6RKD - chains A and F of the 12 polymer chains in the assembly; structure by electron microscopy, 3.20 A resolution.

Chain A:
Molecule: Molybdenum storage protein subunit alpha
From: Azotobacter vinelandii (strain DJ / ATCC BAA-1303)
UniProt: P84308 (MOSA_AZOVD); numbering as in UniProt (aligned over 1-276)
Sequence (276 residues; each row starts with the number of its first residue):
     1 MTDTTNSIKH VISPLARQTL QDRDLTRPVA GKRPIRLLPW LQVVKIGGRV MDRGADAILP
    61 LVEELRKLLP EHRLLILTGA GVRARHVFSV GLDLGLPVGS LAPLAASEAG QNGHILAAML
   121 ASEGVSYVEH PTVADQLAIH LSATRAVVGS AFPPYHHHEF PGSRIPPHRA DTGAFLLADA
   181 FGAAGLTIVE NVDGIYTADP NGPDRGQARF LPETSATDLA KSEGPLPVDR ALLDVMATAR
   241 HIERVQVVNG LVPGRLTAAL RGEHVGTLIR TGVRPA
Disordered / not traced: 1-5
Metal / ion sites: Mg2+: Glu190, Pro227 (together with ATP)
Ligand contacts:
  - 8M0 (bis(mu4-oxo)-tetrakis(mu3-oxo)-hexakis(mu2-oxo)-hexadecaoxo-octamolybdenum (VI)), molecule 1: Pro103, Ala106, Ser107, Gly110, Gln111, His114, Tyr127, Glu129, His130, Pro131, Ser150, Phe152, Pro153, Pro154, His156
  - 8M0, molecule 2: Pro154, Tyr155, His156, His157, His158
  - ATP (adenosine-5'-triphosphate): Lys45, Ile46, Gly47, Gly48, Arg49, Val50, Gly79, Ala80, Gly81, Arg85, Ala170, Glu190, Asn191, Val192, Gly194, Ile195, Tyr196, Ala198, Asp199, Pro200, Asn201, Pro225, Leu226, Pro227
  - J8E (oxidanyl-[[2,2,4,4,4-pentakis($L1-oxidanyl)-1-(oxidanylmolybdenio)-1$l3,3-dioxa-2$l5,4$L5-dimolybdacyclobut-2-yl]oxy]molybdenum): Glu129, Pro131, Thr132, Gln136
  - molybdate ion (MOO): His130, Pro131, Asp135
  - mo(VI)(=o)(oh)2 cluster (OMO): Val128, Thr132, Gln136, Ile139, His140
What the authors report for this chain:
  - conformationally variable residues (order/disorder transition): Asp3 to Arg36

Chain F:
Molecule: Molybdenum storage protein subunit beta
From: Azotobacter vinelandii (strain DJ / ATCC BAA-1303)
UniProt: P84253 (MOSB_AZOVD); residue numbers follow UniProt; this construct covers 1-270
Sequence (270 residues; row label = number of the first residue in the row):
     1 MANSTAELEE LLMQRSLTDP QLQAAAAAAA DFRILPDATV IKIGGQSVID RGRAAVYPLV
    61 DEIVAARKNH KLLIGTGAGT RARHLYSIAA GLGLPAGVLA QLGSSVADQN AAMLGQLLAK
   121 HGIPVVGGAG LSAVPLSLAE VNAVVFSGMP PYKLWMRPAA EGVIPPYRTD AGCFLLAEQF
   181 GCKQMIFVKD EDGLYTANPK TSKDATFIPR ISVDEMKAKG LHDSILEFPV LDLLQSAQHV
   241 REVQVVNGLV PGNLTRALAG EHVGTIITAS
Disordered / not traced: 1-2
Ligand contacts:
  - 8M0 (bis(mu4-oxo)-tetrakis(mu3-oxo)-hexakis(mu2-oxo)-hexadecaoxo-octamolybdenum (VI)): Val126, Gly127, Gly128, Ala129, Gly130, Phe146, Ser147, Met149, Pro150, Pro151, Lys153, Leu176, Phe180
  - ATP / molybdate ion: Lys42, Gly44, Gly45, Gln46, Ser47, Gly77, Ala78, Gly79, Ala82, Arg83, Tyr86, Met149, Arg168, Thr169, Lys189, Asp190, Glu191, Gly193, Leu194, Tyr195, Thr196, Ala197, Asn198, Pro199, Lys200, Leu221, Asp223, Ser224, Ile225, Glu227
  - J8E (oxidanyl-[[2,2,4,4,4-pentakis($L1-oxidanyl)-1-(oxidanylmolybdenio)-1$l3,3-dioxa-2$l5,4$L5-dimolybdacyclobut-2-yl]oxy]molybdenum): Pro124, Val126, Leu131, Ser132, Ala133, Val134, Pro135
  - molybdate ion (MOO), molecule 1: Gln101, Ser104, Ser105, Lys153
  - molybdate ion (MOO), molecule 2: Ser104, Ala107, Asp108, Ser147, Met149
  - molybdate ion (MOO), molecule 3: Ser104, Asp108, Lys153

How chain A and chain F interact:
Contacting residue pairs (36; chain A residue first):
  Asp52(A) - His84(F)  salt bridge
  Gly54(A) - Ile88(F)
  Ala55(A) - Gly91(F)
  Ala55(A) - Leu92(F)  hydrophobic
  Ile58(A) - Leu92(F)  hydrophobic
  Val82(A) - His84(F)
  Arg83(A) - Arg81(F)
  Arg83(A) - His84(F)  hydrogen bond
  Arg83(A) - Leu85(F)
  His86(A) - Asp50(F)  salt bridge
  His86(A) - Thr80(F)
  His86(A) - Arg81(F)
  Val87(A) - Arg81(F)
  Val90(A) - Met113(F)  hydrophobic
  Asp93(A) - Gly52(F)
  Asp93(A) - Arg53(F)  hydrogen bond (side chain-backbone)
  Leu94(A) - Gly52(F)
  Leu94(A) - Arg53(F)
  Leu94(A) - Tyr57(F)  hydrogen bond (backbone-side chain)
  Leu94(A) - Leu117(F)  hydrophobic
  Leu96(A) - Met113(F)  hydrophobic
  Leu96(A) - Gln116(F)
  Ser100(A) - Gln116(F)  hydrogen bond
  Leu104(A) - Gln109(F)  hydrogen bond (backbone-side chain)
  Leu104(A) - Met113(F)  hydrophobic
  Ser107(A) - Gln109(F)
  Glu108(A) - Arg81(F)  salt bridge
  Glu108(A) - Gln109(F)  hydrogen bond
  Gln111(A) - Gln101(F)
  Gln111(A) - Leu102(F)
  Gln111(A) - Ser105(F)  hydrogen bond
  Ile115(A) - Leu85(F)  hydrophobic
  Ile115(A) - Leu92(F)  hydrophobic
  Ile115(A) - Leu102(F)  hydrophobic
  Met119(A) - Leu92(F)  hydrophobic
  His157(A) - Gln116(F)
Also at the interface, not in a pair above, chain A (23 interface residues in all): Met51, Leu59, Ala118
Also at the interface, not in a pair above, chain F (24 interface residues in all): Ile49, Arg51, Val56, Leu94, Val106, Ala112

Overview:
The interface between chain A and chain F involves 23 residues on one side and 24 on the other; the contacts
include 7 hydrogen bonds and 3 salt bridges. Polar contacts include Asp52(A)-His84(F), His86(A)-Asp50(F) and
Glu108(A)-Arg81(F). Ligands of chain A: ATP, compound 8M0, compound J8E, molybdate ion and mo(VI)(=o)(oh)2
cluster. From the paper: conformational variability at Asp3(A).
Chain A is Molybdenum storage protein subunit alpha and chain F is Molybdenum storage protein subunit beta,
both from Azotobacter vinelandii (strain DJ / ATCC BAA-1303); the structure, Molybdenum storage protein under
turnover conditions, was determined by electron microscopy, deposited together with 6RIS, 6RJ4 and 6RKE.
